Entry 7JK3 (electron microscopy, 3.40 A resolution); this record covers chains A and G of the 9 polymer chains in the assembly.

== Chain A ==
Molecule: Origin recognition complex subunit 1
Organism: Drosophila melanogaster
UniProtKB: O16810 (ORC1_DROME); numbering as in UniProt (aligned over 440-924)
Amino-acid sequence (488 residues; numbered 437 to 924; the number before each row is that of its first residue):
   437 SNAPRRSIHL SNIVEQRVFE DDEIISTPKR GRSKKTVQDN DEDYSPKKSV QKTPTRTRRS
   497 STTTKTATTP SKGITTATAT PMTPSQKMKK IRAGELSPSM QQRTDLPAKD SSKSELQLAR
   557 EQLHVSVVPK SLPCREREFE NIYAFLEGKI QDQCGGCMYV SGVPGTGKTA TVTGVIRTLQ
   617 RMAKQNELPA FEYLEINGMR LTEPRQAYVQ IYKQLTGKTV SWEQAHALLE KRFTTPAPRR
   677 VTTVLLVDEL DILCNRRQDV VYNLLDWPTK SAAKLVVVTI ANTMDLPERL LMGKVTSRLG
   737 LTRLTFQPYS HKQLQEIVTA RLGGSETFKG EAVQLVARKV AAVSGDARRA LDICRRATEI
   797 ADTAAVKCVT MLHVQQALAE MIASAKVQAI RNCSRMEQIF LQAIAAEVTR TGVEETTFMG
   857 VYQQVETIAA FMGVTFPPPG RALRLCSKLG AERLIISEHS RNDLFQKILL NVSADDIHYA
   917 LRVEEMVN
Unresolved in the structure: 437-518, 920-924
Differences from the reference sequence: expression tag (437-439)
Ion coordination: Mg2+: T605 (together with ATP)
Small-molecule neighbours: ATP (adenosine-5'-triphosphate): V561, V563, V564, P565, L568, P569, R571, P600, G601, T602, G603, K604, T605, A606, E685, N718, Y745, I753, R757, A783, R784, L787
Swiss-Prot annotation at these positions:
  - binding site (ATP): V564, G598 to A606, E685, N718, R784
  - binding site (Mg(2+)): D684, E685
  - modified residue: S533 (Phosphoserine)
Reported in the primary citation:
  - mutagenesis - S657A/Q660A: unchanged binding to DNA
  - catalytic residues: D684
  - mutagenesis - D684A: abolished catalytic activity on ATP

== Chain G ==
Molecule: Cell division control protein
Organism: Drosophila melanogaster
UniProtKB: Q9VSM9 (Q9VSM9_DROME); numbering as in UniProt (aligned over 242-662)
Amino-acid sequence (424 residues; row label = number of the first residue in the row):
   239 SNANNLPSPS RNKYQNARRV LNSAETQNLP GRESQLQELR EFFSNHLESQ TSGSLYVSGQ
   299 PGTGKTACLS LLLRDPDFSK RLQRVYINCT SIASVGAVYK KLCTELQLKV SGRTERDHLE
   359 AIQRHLKTAK RMLLLVLDEI DQLCTSRQEV LYTIFEWPAL PGSRILLVGI ANSLDLTDRA
   419 LMRLNARCEL KPRLMHFPPY SKQQIVEIFK SRLAEAEVLD VFPPVTLQLL AAKVSAISGD
   479 VRRALDIGRR VVEIAEQQKR DGEKEFNMKA LQLEGKDAVE AKEKQDTLKP VQVTQVAAVL
   539 NKVYGASQNL EEDIEASFPL QQKLMLCTLV LMLRNERNKD ISMGRLHEVY RRVCAKRNIL
   599 ALDQAEFTGT VDLVETRGIL RIMRKKEPRL HKVLLQWDEE EVHAALSDKQ LIASILSDTA
   659 CLSK
Unresolved in the structure: 239-248, 499-525, 543-555, 661-662
Differences from the reference sequence: expression tag (239-241)
Ion coordination: Mg2+: T304 (together with ATP)
Small-molecule neighbours: ATP (adenosine-5'-triphosphate): S261, A262, E263, T264, N266, L267, P268, G269, R270, Q298, P299, G300, T301, G302, K303, T304, A305, E377, N410, Y438, I446, R450, V479, R480

== Chain A / chain G interface ==
Contacting residue pairs (51; chain A residue first):
  F581(A) - E491(G)
  G584(A) - R256(G)
  D588(A) - R256(G)  salt bridge
  D588(A) - R257(G)
  V599(A) - T614(G)
  R641(A) - A331(G)
  W658(A) - A331(G)  hydrophobic
  H662(A) - S329(G)  hydrogen bond (side chain-backbone)
  E666(A) - S329(G)
  R693(A) - C327(G)  hydrogen bond (side chain-backbone)
  R693(A) - I330(G)
  R693(A) - Q380(G)  hydrogen bond
  D695(A) - T328(G)
  Y698(A) - T328(G)
  Y698(A) - E377(G)
  N699(A) - T328(G)
  T705(A) - A262(G)
  T719(A) - T614(G)
  M720(A) - T614(G)  hydrogen bond (backbone-backbone)
  D721(A) - T614(G)
  D721(A) - G616(G)
  R725(A) - Q634(G)
  K730(A) - P299(G)
  K730(A) - E377(G)
  K730(A) - N410(G)
  T732(A) - R481(G)
  S733(A) - P299(G)
  S733(A) - R480(G)
  R734(A) - R480(G)
  L737(A) - R481(G)
  L737(A) - D484(G)  hydrogen bond (backbone-side chain)
  L737(A) - I485(G)  hydrophobic
  L737(A) - R488(G)
  L737(A) - V541(G)  hydrophobic
  L737(A) - Y542(G)
  T738(A) - D484(G)
  T738(A) - R488(G)  hydrogen bond
  P744(A) - R615(G)
  A777(A) - P557(G)
  A778(A) - P557(G)
  A778(A) - L558(G)  hydrogen bond (backbone-backbone)
  A778(A) - Q559(G)  hydrogen bond (backbone-backbone)
  V779(A) - P557(G)
  V779(A) - Q560(G)  hydrogen bond (backbone-side chain)
  S780(A) - L611(G)
  A819(A) - E604(G)
  S820(A) - D601(G)
  R889(A) - E625(G)  salt bridge
  I892(A) - E625(G)
  L906(A) - R627(G)  hydrogen bond (backbone-side chain)
  N907(A) - R627(G)  hydrogen bond (backbone-side chain)
Also at the interface, not in a pair above, chain A (50 interface residues in all): E576, A580, K585, P600, N718, M728, G729, G736, R739, A821, K822, E850, V908, S909, D911, D912
Also at the interface, not in a pair above, chain G (45 interface residues in all): Q253, S261, E263, N326, D478, Q495, E586, R589, R590, L600, T608, R619

== Summary ==
The interface between chain A and chain G involves 50 residues on one side and 45 on the other, with 11
hydrogen bonds and 2 salt bridges. Polar contacts include D588(A)-R256(G), R889(A)-E625(G) and
H662(A)-S329(G). Bound to chain A: ATP. From the paper: the catalytic residue D684(A); D684A of chain A
abolishes catalytic activity on ATP.
Here chain A is Origin recognition complex subunit 1 and chain G is Cell division control protein, both from
Drosophila melanogaster. Entry 7JK3 (Structure of Drosophila ORC bound to GC-rich DNA and Cdc6) was determined
by electron microscopy (same publication as 7JGR, 7JGS, 7JK2, 7JK4, 7JK5 and 7JK6).
